8G7N - chains A and O of the 28 polymer chains in the assembly; structure by electron microscopy, 2.70 A resolution.

Chain A:
Molecule: 60 kDa heat shock protein, mitochondrial
From: Homo sapiens
Notes: EC 5.6.1.7; engineered mutation(s): V72I
Reference sequence: P10809 (CH60_HUMAN); residues 1-547 here correspond to UniProt positions 27-573 (UniProt number = residue number + 26)
Sequence (550 residues; numbered -2 to 547; the number before each row is that of its first residue; numbers below 1 keep their minus sign (Ser-2 is residue -2)):
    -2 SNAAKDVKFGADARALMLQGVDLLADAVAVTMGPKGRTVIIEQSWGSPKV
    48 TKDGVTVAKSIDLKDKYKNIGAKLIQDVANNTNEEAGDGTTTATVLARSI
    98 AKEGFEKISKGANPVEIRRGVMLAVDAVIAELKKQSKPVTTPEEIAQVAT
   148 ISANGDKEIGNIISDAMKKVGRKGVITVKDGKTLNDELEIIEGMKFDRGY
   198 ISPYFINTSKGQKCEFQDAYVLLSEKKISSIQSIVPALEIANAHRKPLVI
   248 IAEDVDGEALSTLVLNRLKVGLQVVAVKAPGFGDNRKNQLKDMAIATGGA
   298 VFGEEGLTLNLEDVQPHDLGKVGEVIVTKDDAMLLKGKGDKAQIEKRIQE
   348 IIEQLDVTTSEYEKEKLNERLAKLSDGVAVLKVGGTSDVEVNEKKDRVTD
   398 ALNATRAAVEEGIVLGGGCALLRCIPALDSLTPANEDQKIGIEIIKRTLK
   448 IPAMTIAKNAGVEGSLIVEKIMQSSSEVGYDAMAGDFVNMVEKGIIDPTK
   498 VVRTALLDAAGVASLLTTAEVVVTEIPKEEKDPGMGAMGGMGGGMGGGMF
Not modelled in the structure: -2 to -1, 527-547
Differences from the reference sequence: expression tag (-2 to 0); variant Ile72 (Val98 in P10809)
Bound ions: K+: Thr28, Lys49, Thr88 (together with ATP); Mg2+: Asp85 (together with ATP)
Residues lining bound ligands: ATP (adenosine-5'-triphosphate): Thr28, Met29, Gly30, Pro31, Lys49, Asp50, Gly51, Asp85, Gly86, Thr87, Thr88, Thr89, Ile148, Asp397, Gly413, Gly414, Gly415, Ile453, Tyr477, Asp478, Ala479, Met480, Ile492, Asp494
Swiss-Prot annotation at these positions:
  - binding site (ATP): Lys49, Asp85 to Thr89, Gly414, Asp494
  - modified residue: Lys5 (N6-succinyllysine), Ser41 (Phosphoserine), Ser44 (Phosphoserine), Lys49 (N6-acetyllysine), Lys56 (N6-acetyllysine), Lys61 (N6-acetyllysine), Tyr64 (Phosphotyrosine), Lys65 (N6-acetyllysine), Lys99 (N6-acetyllysine), Lys104 (N6-acetyllysine), Lys107 (N6-acetyllysine), Lys130 (N6-acetyllysine), Lys165 (N6-acetyllysine), Lys176 (N6-acetyllysine), Lys179 (N6-acetyllysine), Lys192 (N6-acetyllysine), Lys210 (N6-acetyllysine), Lys223 (N6-acetyllysine), Lys224 (N6-acetyllysine), Lys243 (N6-acetyllysine) and 11 more in UniProt
  - cross-link: Lys525 (Glycyl lysine isopeptide (Lys-Gly) (interchain with G-Cter in SUMO2))
From the paper describing this entry:
  - conformationally variable residues (domain motion): Phe279, Tyr359
  - mutagenesis - W42A, Y201A, F279A, Y359A: decreased catalytic activity on mtHsp10
  - mutagenesis - W42A, F279A, Y359A: decreased stability
  - mutagenesis - Y201A: unchanged stability

Chain O:
Molecule: 10 kDa heat shock protein, mitochondrial
From: Homo sapiens
Reference sequence: P61604 (CH10_HUMAN); numbering as in UniProt (aligned over 1-102)
Sequence (105 residues; each row starts with the number of its first residue; numbers below 1 keep their minus sign (Ser-2 is residue -2)):
    -2 SNAMAGQAFRKFLPLFDRVLVERSAAETVTKGGIMLPEKSQGKVLQATVV
    48 AVGSGSKGKGGEIQPVSVKVGDKVLLPEYGGTKVVLDDKDYFLFRDGDIL
    98 GKYVD
Not modelled in the structure: -2 to 2
Differences from the reference sequence: expression tag (-2 to 0)
Swiss-Prot annotation at these positions:
  - modified residue: Ala2 (N-acetylalanine), Lys8 (N6-acetyllysine), Lys28 (N6-succinyllysine), Lys40 (N6-acetyllysine), Lys54 (N6-malonyllysine), Lys56 (N6-acetyllysine), Lys66 (N6-acetyllysine), Lys70 (N6-acetyllysine), Thr79 (Phosphothreonine), Lys80 (N6-acetyllysine), Lys86 (N6-acetyllysine), Lys99 (N6-acetyllysine)

How chain A and chain O interact:
Pairs across the interface (12; chain A residue first):
  Ile228(A) with Leu33(O), hydrophobic
  Leu235(A) with Ile31(O), hydrophobic
  Glu236(A) with Thr27(O), hydrogen bond; Ile31(O)
  Asn239(A) with Gly30(O)
  Thr259(A) with Met32(O); Pro34(O)
  Leu262(A) with Met32(O), hydrophobic
  Asn263(A) with Ile31(O); Met32(O), hydrogen bond (side chain-backbone)
  Lys266(A) with Met32(O)
  Val267(A) with Met32(O), hydrophobic
Also at the interface, not in a pair above, chain A (12 interface residues in all): Val232, Glu255, Ser258
Also at the interface, not in a pair above, chain O (8 interface residues in all): Gly29, Ser37

Overview:
The interface between chain A and chain O involves 12 residues on one side and 8 on the other, with 2 hydrogen
bonds. Among the polar pairs are Glu236(A)-Thr27(O) and Asn263(A)-Met32(O). The paper reports that W42A, Y201A
and F279A of chain A, among others, reduce catalytic activity on mtHsp10; conformational variability at
Phe279(A) and Tyr359(A).
Chain A is 60 kDa heat shock protein, mitochondrial and chain O is 10 kDa heat shock protein, mitochondrial,
both from Homo sapiens; the structure, ATP- and mtHsp10-bound mtHsp60 V72I, was determined by electron
microscopy, deposited together with 8G7J, 8G7K, 8G7L, 8G7M and 8G7O.
